Entry 7YO0 (electron microscopy, 3.60 A resolution); this record covers chains A and B of the 8 polymer chains in the assembly.

# Chain A
Molecule: Calcium-activated potassium channel subunit alpha-1
From: Homo sapiens
Reference sequence: A0A1W2PRB0 (A0A1W2PRB0_HUMAN); the construct has insertions or renumbered stretches relative to UniProt, so the offset changes along the chain: 1-566 = UniProt 66-631; 577-1056 = UniProt 646-1125
Chain sequence (1060 residues; numbered 1 to 1056 plus 14 insertion-coded residues; 10 numbers in that range are skipped by the numbering (no residue carries them; nothing is unmodelled there); the number before each row is that of its first residue; a row labelled like 566A-566N holds insertion residues (566A, then the next letters in order)):
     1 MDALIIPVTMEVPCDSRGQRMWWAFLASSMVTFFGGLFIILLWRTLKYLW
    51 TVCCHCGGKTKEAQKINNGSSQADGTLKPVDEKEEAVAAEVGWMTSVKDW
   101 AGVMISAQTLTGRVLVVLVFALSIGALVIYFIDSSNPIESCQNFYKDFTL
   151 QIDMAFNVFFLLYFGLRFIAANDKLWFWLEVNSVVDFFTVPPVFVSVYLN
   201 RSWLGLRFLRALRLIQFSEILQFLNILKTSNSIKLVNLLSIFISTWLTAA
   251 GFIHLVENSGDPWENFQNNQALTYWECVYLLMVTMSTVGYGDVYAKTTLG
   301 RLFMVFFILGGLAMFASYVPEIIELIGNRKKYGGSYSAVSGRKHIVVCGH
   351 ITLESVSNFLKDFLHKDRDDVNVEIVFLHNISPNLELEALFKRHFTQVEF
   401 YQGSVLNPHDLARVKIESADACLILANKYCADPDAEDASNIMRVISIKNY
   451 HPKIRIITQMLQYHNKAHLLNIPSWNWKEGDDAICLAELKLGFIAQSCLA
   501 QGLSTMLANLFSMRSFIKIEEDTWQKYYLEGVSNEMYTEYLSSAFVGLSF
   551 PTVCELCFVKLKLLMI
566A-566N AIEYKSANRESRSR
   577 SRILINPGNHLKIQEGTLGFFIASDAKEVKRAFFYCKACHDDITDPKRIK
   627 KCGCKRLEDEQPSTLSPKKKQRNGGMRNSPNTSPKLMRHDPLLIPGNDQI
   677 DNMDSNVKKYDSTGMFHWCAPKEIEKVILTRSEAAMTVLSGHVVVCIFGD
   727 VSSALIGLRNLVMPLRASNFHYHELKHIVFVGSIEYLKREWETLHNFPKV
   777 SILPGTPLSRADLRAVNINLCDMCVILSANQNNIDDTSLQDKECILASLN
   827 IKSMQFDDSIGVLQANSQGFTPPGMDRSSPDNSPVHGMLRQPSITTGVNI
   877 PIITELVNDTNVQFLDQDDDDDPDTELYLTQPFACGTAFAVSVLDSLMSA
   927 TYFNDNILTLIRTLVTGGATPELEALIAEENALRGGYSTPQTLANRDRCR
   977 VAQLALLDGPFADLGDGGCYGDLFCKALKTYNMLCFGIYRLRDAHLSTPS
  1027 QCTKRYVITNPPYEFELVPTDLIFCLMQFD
Not modelled in the structure: 1-12, 51-89, 566A-566N, 586-591, 614-683, 834-870
Sequence notes: engineered mutation Ser-577 (Lys646 in A0A1W2PRB0)
Metal / ion sites: Ca2+ site 1: Asp-367, Arg-514, Ser-533, Glu-535, Ser-600; Mg2+ near Glu-374 (its only coordinating residue here); Ca2+ site 2: Asn-449 (shared with 3 residues of chain C); Ca2+ site 3: Gln-889, Asp-892, Asp-895 (shared with 1 residue of chain G)
Residues lining bound ligands: phosphatidylglycerol (PGW; (1R)-2-{[(S)-{[(2S)-2,3-dihydroxypropyl]oxy}(hydroxy)phosphoryl]oxy}-1-[(hexadecanoyloxy)methyl]ethyl (9Z)-octadec-9-enoate): Thr-32, Gly-36, Ile-39, Ile-40, Trp-43, Arg-44, Lys-47, Phe-168, Asn-172, Asp-173, Lys-174, Trp-178

# Chain B
Molecule: Leucine-rich repeat-containing protein 26
From: Homo sapiens
Reference sequence: Q2I0M4 (LRC26_HUMAN); residues 1-334 here = UniProt positions 1-334
Chain sequence (334 residues; numbered 1 to 334; the number before each row is that of its first residue):
     1 MRGPSWSRPRPLLLLLLLLSPWPVWAQVSATASPSGSLGAPDCPEVCTCV
    51 PGGLASCSALSLPAVPPGLSLRLRALLLDHNRVRALPPGAFAGAGALQRL
   101 DLRENGLHSVHVRAFWGLGALQLLDLSANQLEALAPGTFAPLRALRNLSL
   151 AGNRLARLEPAALGALPLLRSLSLQDNELAALAPGLLGRLPALDALHLRG
   201 NPWGCGCALRPLCAWLRRHPLPASEAETVLCVWPGRLTLSPLTAFSDAAF
   251 SHCAQPLALRDLAVVYTLGPASFLVSLASCLALGSGLTACRARRRRLRTA
   301 ALRPPRPPDPNPDPDPHGCASPADPGSPAAAAQA
Not modelled in the structure: 1-39, 302-334
Swiss-Prot annotation at these positions:
  - glycosylation: Asn-147 (N-linked (GlcNAc...) asparagine)
Disulfide bonds: Cys-43/Cys-49, Cys-47/Cys-57, Cys-205/Cys-231, Cys-207/Cys-253
Residues lining bound ligands: phosphatidylglycerol (PGW; (1R)-2-{[(S)-{[(2S)-2,3-dihydroxypropyl]oxy}(hydroxy)phosphoryl]oxy}-1-[(hexadecanoyloxy)methyl]ethyl (9Z)-octadec-9-enoate): Pro-270, Leu-274, Leu-277, Leu-281

# Chain A / chain B interface
Pairs across the interface - 50 pairs, chain A then chain B:
  Pro-13(A) with Ala-249(B); Phe-250(B), hydrophobic; His-252(B)
  Cys-14(A) with Gly-206(B); Pro-234(B), hydrophobic; Arg-236(B)
  Asp-15(A) with Gly-206(B); Cys-207(B), hydrogen bond (backbone-backbone); Trp-233(B)
  Ser-16(A) with Cys-207(B); His-252(B)
  Arg-17(A) with Ala-254(B)
  Gln-19(A) with Ala-254(B)
  Met-21(A) with Leu-257(B), hydrophobic
  Ala-27(A) with Tyr-266(B), hydrophobic
  Ser-28(A) with Val-265(B), hydrogen bond (side chain-backbone); Gly-269(B)
  Val-31(A) with Tyr-266(B)
  Thr-32(A) with Gly-269(B); Pro-270(B)
  Glu-90(A) with Arg-296(B), salt bridge
  Trp-93(A) with Leu-281(B), hydrophobic
  Ser-96(A) with Thr-288(B)
  Val-97(A) with Ser-285(B)
  Trp-100(A) with Gly-284(B); Leu-287(B); Arg-291(B)
  Cys-141(A) with His-252(B)
  Leu-161(A) with Ser-272(B); Phe-273(B), hydrophobic; Ser-276(B), hydrogen bond (backbone-side chain)
  Leu-162(A) with Ser-276(B)
  Phe-164(A) with Phe-273(B), hydrophobic
  Gly-165(A) with Cys-280(B)
  Leu-166(A) with Cys-280(B), hydrophobic
  Phe-168(A) with Leu-277(B), hydrophobic
  Ile-169(A) with Leu-277(B), hydrophobic; Cys-280(B), hydrophobic
  Phe-187(A) with Phe-273(B), hydrophobic
  Pro-191(A) with Phe-273(B), hydrophobic
  Phe-194(A) with Leu-268(B); Ser-272(B)
  Val-195(A) with Val-265(B), hydrophobic; Leu-268(B)
  Tyr-198(A) with Asp-261(B), hydrogen bond; Val-264(B), hydrophobic
  Leu-199(A) with Val-265(B), hydrophobic
  Arg-201(A) with Cys-253(B); Ala-254(B)
  Gln-267(A) with Arg-157(B)
Interface residues without a listed pair, chain A (34 interface residues in all): Gly-18, Asp-186
Interface residues without a listed pair, chain B (36 interface residues in all): Gly-204, Cys-205, Ala-208, Gln-255, Arg-260

# In short
34 residues of chain A face 36 of chain B across their interface; the contacts include 4 hydrogen bonds and 1
salt bridge. Among the polar pairs are Glu-90(A)/Arg-296(B), Ser-28(A)/Val-265(B) and Leu-161(A)/Ser-276(B).
Phosphatidylglycerol is bound between chain A and chain B.
Chain A is Calcium-activated potassium channel subunit alpha-1 and chain B is Leucine-rich repeat-containing
protein 26, both from Homo sapiens; the structure, Cryo-EM structure of human Slo1-LRRC26 complex with
Symmetry Expansion, was determined by electron microscopy.
